PDB entry 6TJM | X-ray diffraction, 1.85 A resolution | chains A and B

Chain A:
Name: 14-3-3 protein sigma
From: Homo sapiens
Reference sequence: P31947 (1433S_HUMAN); numbering as in UniProt (aligned over 1-231)
Chain sequence (236 residues; numbered -4 to 231; the number before each row is that of its first residue; numbers below 1 keep their minus sign (Gly-4 is residue -4)):
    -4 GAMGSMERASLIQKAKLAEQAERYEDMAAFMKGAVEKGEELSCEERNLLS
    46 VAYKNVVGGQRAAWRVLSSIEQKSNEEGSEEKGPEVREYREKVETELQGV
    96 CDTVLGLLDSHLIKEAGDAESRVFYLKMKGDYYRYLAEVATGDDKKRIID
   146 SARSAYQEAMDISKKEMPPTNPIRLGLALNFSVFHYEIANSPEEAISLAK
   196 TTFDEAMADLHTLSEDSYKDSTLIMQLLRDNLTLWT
Unresolved in the structure: 71-77
Differences from the reference sequence: expression tag (-4 to 0)
Residues lining bound ligands: NE5 (5-[(2R)-2-(4-nitrophenyl)-4-oxidanyl-5-oxidanylidene-3-(phenylcarbonyl)-2H-pyrrol-1-yl]-2-oxidanyl-benzoic acid): Cys38, Arg41, Asn42, Glu115, Phe119, Lys122, Asn166, Pro167, Ile168, Gly171, Leu172, Ser212, Asp215, Leu218, Ile219
UniProt features mapped onto this chain:
  - site (Interaction with phosphoserine on interacting protein): Arg56, Arg129
  - modified residue (Phosphoserine): Ser5, Ser74

Chain B:
Name: C-terminal phosphopeptide of human estrogen receptor alpha
Chain sequence (9 residues; numbered 587 to 595; the number before each row is that of its first residue):
   587 XAEGFPATV
Unresolved in the structure: 587-590
Modified / non-standard residues: ACE (acetyl group) at position 587; Thr594 (phosphothreonine; TPO)

Interface between chain A and chain B:
Contacting residue pairs (24):
  Lys49(A) - Thr594(B)
  Lys49(A) - Val595(B)
  Arg56(A) - Thr594(B)
  Arg60(A) - Phe591(B)
  Lys122(A) - Val595(B)  hydrogen bond (side chain-backbone)
  Asp126(A) - Val595(B)
  Arg129(A) - Thr594(B)
  Tyr130(A) - Thr594(B)
  Gly171(A) - Val595(B)
  Leu174(A) - Ala593(B)
  Leu174(A) - Thr594(B)
  Leu174(A) - Val595(B)  hydrophobic
  Asn175(A) - Thr594(B)
  Asn175(A) - Val595(B)  hydrogen bond (side chain-backbone)
  Val178(A) - Pro592(B)  hydrophobic
  Val178(A) - Ala593(B)
  Val178(A) - Thr594(B)
  Glu182(A) - Pro592(B)
  Leu222(A) - Ala593(B)  hydrophobic
  Leu222(A) - Val595(B)  hydrophobic
  Asn226(A) - Pro592(B)
  Asn226(A) - Ala593(B)  hydrogen bond (side chain-backbone)
  Leu229(A) - Pro592(B)  hydrophobic
  Trp230(A) - Pro592(B)  hydrophobic
Also at the interface, not in a pair above, chain A (17 interface residues in all): Ile219

Summary:
The interface between chain A and chain B involves 17 residues on one side and 5 on the other; the contacts
include 3 hydrogen bonds. Polar contacts include Lys122(A)-Val595(B), Asn175(A)-Val595(B) and
Asn226(A)-Ala593(B). Compound NE5 is bound between chain A and chain B.
Here chain A is 14-3-3 protein sigma (Homo sapiens) and chain B is C-terminal phosphopeptide of human estrogen
receptor alpha. Entry 6TJM (Crystal structure of an Estrogen Receptor alpha 8-mer phosphopeptide in complex
with 14-3-3sigma stabilized by Pyrrolidone1) was determined by X-ray diffraction (same publication as 6TL3).
